Entry 4M6V (X-ray diffraction, 2.40 A resolution); this record covers chains A and B of the 4 polymer chains in the assembly.

== Chain A (and B) ==
Name: Pyruvate carboxylase
Source organism: Rhizobium etli
Notes: EC 6.4.1.1; fragment: carboxyl transferase domain; chain B of this document is another copy of the same molecule, construct and numbering; everything in this record applies to it too
UniProtKB: Q2K340 (Q2K340_RHIEC); numbering as in UniProt (aligned over 465-1067)
Sequence (632 residues; numbered 436 to 1067; the number before each row is that of its first residue):
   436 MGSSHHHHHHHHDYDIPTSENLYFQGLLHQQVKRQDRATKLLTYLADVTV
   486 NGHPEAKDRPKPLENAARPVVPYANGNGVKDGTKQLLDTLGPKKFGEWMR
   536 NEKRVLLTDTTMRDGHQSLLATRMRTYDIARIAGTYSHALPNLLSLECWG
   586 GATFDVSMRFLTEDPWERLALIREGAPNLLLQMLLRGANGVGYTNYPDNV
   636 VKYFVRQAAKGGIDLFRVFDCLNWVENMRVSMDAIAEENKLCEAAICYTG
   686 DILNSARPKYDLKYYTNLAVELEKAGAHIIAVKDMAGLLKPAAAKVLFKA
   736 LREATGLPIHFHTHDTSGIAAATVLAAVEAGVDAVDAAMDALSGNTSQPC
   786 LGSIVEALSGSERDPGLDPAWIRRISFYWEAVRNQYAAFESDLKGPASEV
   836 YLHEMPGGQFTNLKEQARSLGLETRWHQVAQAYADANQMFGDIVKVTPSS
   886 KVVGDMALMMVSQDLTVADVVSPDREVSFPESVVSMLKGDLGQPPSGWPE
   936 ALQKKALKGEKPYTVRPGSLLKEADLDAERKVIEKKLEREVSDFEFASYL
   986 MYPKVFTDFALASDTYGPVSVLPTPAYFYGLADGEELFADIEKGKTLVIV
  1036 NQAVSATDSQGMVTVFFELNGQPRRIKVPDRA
Disordered / not traced: 436-470 (chain B: 436-470, 501, 510-512)
Construct notes: expression tag (436-464)
Modified / non-standard residues: Lys718 (lysine nz-carboxylic acid; KCX)
Metal / ion sites: Mg2+: Met534, Arg535, Glu537, Asp768; Zn2+: Asp549, Lys718, His747, His749
Ligand contacts:
  - Biocytin (BYT), molecule 1: Tyr479, Asp482, Val483, Asn486, Gly487, His488, Pro489, Glu490, Arg594, Phe595, Thr597, Ala997, Tyr1001, Tyr1012, Arg1066
  - Biocytin (BYT), molecule 2: Pro489, Glu490, Arg494, Ala556, Arg558, Phe824, Glu825, Thr846, Asn847, Glu850
  - pyruvic acid (PYR): Arg548, Asp549, Gln552, Gly586, Ala587, Leu619, Arg621, Phe654, Lys718, Val881, Thr882
From the paper describing this entry:
  - binding site for pyruvic acid: Arg621
  - mutagenesis - R621A: abolished catalytic activity on oxaloacetate

== How chain A and chain B interact ==
Pairs across the interface (51):
  Lys725(A) - Glu791(B)  salt bridge
  Lys725(A) - Ala792(B)
  Pro726(A) - Leu760(B)  hydrophobic
  Ser752(A) - Cys785(B)
  Ser752(A) - Ser788(B)  hydrogen bond (backbone-side chain)
  Gly753(A) - Ala756(B)
  Ile754(A) - Ala756(B)  hydrophobic
  Ile754(A) - Ser788(B)
  Ile754(A) - Ala792(B)  hydrophobic
  Ala756(A) - Gly753(B)
  Ala756(A) - Ile754(B)  hydrophobic
  Ala757(A) - Ala757(B)  hydrophobic
  Leu760(A) - Pro726(B)  hydrophobic
  Asp775(A) - Pro831(B)
  Asp775(A) - Ala832(B)
  Asp775(A) - Ser833(B)  hydrogen bond
  Ser778(A) - Pro831(B)
  Gly779(A) - Pro831(B)
  Cys785(A) - Ser752(B)
  Cys785(A) - Pro831(B)  hydrophobic
  Gly787(A) - Ser833(B)
  Ser788(A) - Ser752(B)  hydrogen bond (side chain-backbone)
  Ser788(A) - Ile754(B)
  Ser788(A) - Ser833(B)
  Ser788(A) - Tyr836(B)
  Glu791(A) - Lys725(B)  salt bridge
  Glu791(A) - Tyr836(B)
  Ala792(A) - Ile754(B)  hydrophobic
  Arg808(A) - Ser833(B)
  Arg808(A) - Glu834(B)
  Phe812(A) - His862(B)
  Glu815(A) - His862(B)  salt bridge
  Arg818(A) - Lys829(B)
  Asn819(A) - Lys829(B)
  Glu825(A) - Lys829(B)
  Lys829(A) - Arg818(B)
  Lys829(A) - Glu825(B)
  Pro831(A) - Asp775(B)
  Pro831(A) - Ser778(B)
  Pro831(A) - Gly779(B)
  Pro831(A) - Cys785(B)  hydrophobic
  Ala832(A) - Asp775(B)
  Ser833(A) - Asp775(B)  hydrogen bond (backbone-side chain)
  Ser833(A) - Gly787(B)
  Ser833(A) - Ser788(B)
  Glu834(A) - Arg808(B)
  Glu834(A) - Phe812(B)
  Tyr836(A) - Ser788(B)
  Tyr836(A) - Glu791(B)
  His862(A) - Phe812(B)
  His862(A) - Glu815(B)  salt bridge
Other interface residues (no listed pair), chain A (33 interface residues in all): Asp750, Ile789, Gly830, Leu837
Other interface residues (no listed pair), chain B (32 interface residues in all): Asp750, Asn819, Gly830, Leu837

== In short ==
33 residues of chain A face 32 of chain B across their interface, with 4 hydrogen bonds and 4 salt bridges.
Polar contacts include Lys725(A)-Glu791(B), Glu815(A)-His862(B) and Ser752(A)-Ser788(B). Bound to chain A:
pyruvic acid and Biocytin. The paper reports a binding site for pyruvic acid at Arg621(A); R621A of chain A
abolishes catalytic activity on oxaloacetate.
Chain A and chain B are both Pyruvate carboxylase (Rhizobium etli); the structure, Structure of the carboxyl
transferase domain from Rhizobium etli pyruvate carboxylase with pyruvate and biocytin, was determined by
X-ray diffraction together with 4LOC from the same study.
